6HWC - chains K and W of the 28 polymer chains in the assembly; structure by X-ray diffraction, 2.80 A resolution.

[Chain K]
Protein: Proteasome subunit beta type-5
Source organism: Saccharomyces cerevisiae (strain ATCC 204508 / S288c)
Reference sequence: P30656 (PSB5_YEAST); residues 1-212 here correspond to UniProt positions 76-287 (UniProt number = residue number + 75)
Sequence (212 residues; numbered 1 to 212; the number before each row is that of its first residue):
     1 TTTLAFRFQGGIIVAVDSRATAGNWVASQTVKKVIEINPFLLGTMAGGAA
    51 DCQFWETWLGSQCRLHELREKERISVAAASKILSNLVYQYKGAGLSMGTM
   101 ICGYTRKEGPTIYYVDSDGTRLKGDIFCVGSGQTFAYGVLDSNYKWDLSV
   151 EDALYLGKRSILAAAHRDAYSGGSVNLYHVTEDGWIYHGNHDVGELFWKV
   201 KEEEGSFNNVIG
Ion coordination: Mg2+: Ala165, Asp168, Ser171 (shared with Asp204(W) of chain W)

[Chain W]
Protein: Proteasome subunit beta type-3
Source organism: Saccharomyces cerevisiae (strain ATCC 204508 / S288c)
Notes: EC 3.4.25.1
Reference sequence: P25451 (PSB3_YEAST); residues 0-204 here correspond to UniProt positions 1-205 (UniProt number = residue number + 1)
Sequence (205 residues; each row starts with the number of its first residue; numbering starts at 0):
     0 MSDPSSINGGIVVAMTGKDCVAIACDLRLGSQSLGVSNKFEKIFHYGHVF
    50 LGITGLATDVTTLNEMFRYKTNLYKLKEERAIEPETFTQLVSSSLYERRF
   100 GPYFVGPVVAGINSKSGKPFIAGFDLIGCIDEAKDFIVSGTASDQLFGMC
   150 ESLYEPNLEPEDLFETISQALLNAADRDALSGWGAVVYIIKKDEVVKRYL
   200 KMRQD
Not modelled in the structure: 0
Swiss-Prot annotation at these positions:
  - modified residue: Ser30 (Phosphoserine)
  - cross-link: Lys69 (Glycyl lysine isopeptide (Lys-Gly) (interchain with G-Cter in ubiquitin))
Ion coordination: Mg2+ site 1: Asp177, Ser180; Mg2+ site 2: Asp204 (shared with Ala165(K), Asp168(K), Ser171(K) of chain K)

[Interface between chain K and chain W]
Pairs across the interface (45):
  Arg19(K) - Asp204(W)  salt bridge
  Asn24(K) - Ser5(W)
  Asn24(K) - Asp177(W)
  Asn24(K) - Ala178(W)  hydrogen bond (backbone-backbone)
  Asn24(K) - Leu179(W)
  Trp25(K) - Gln144(W)
  Trp25(K) - Arg176(W)
  Val26(K) - Arg176(W)  hydrogen bond (backbone-side chain)
  Val26(K) - Asp177(W)
  Val26(K) - Ala178(W)
  Ala27(K) - Arg176(W)  hydrogen bond (backbone-side chain)
  Ser28(K) - Arg176(W)
  Gln29(K) - Asp175(W)  hydrogen bond (side chain-backbone)
  Phe135(K) - Leu33(W)  hydrophobic
  Ala165(K) - Asp204(W)
  His166(K) - Trp182(W)  hydrogen bond (backbone-side chain)
  His166(K) - Gln203(W)  hydrogen bond (side chain-backbone)
  Arg167(K) - Ser32(W)
  Arg167(K) - Leu33(W)
  Arg167(K) - Gly34(W)  hydrogen bond (side chain-backbone)
  Arg167(K) - Val35(W)
  Asp168(K) - Ser32(W)
  Ala169(K) - Arg27(W)
  Ala169(K) - Ser32(W)  hydrogen bond (backbone-backbone)
  Ala169(K) - Ala178(W)
  Tyr170(K) - Ser32(W)
  Tyr170(K) - Ala178(W)  hydrophobic
  Tyr170(K) - Leu179(W)
  Ser171(K) - Asp204(W)
  Gly172(K) - Asp204(W)
  Gly173(K) - Arg202(W)  hydrogen bond (backbone-side chain)
  Gly173(K) - Asp204(W)  hydrogen bond (backbone-side chain)
  Asp192(K) - Arg202(W)  salt bridge
  Val193(K) - Asp204(W)
  Gly194(K) - Arg202(W)
  Phe197(K) - Gln203(W)
  Trp198(K) - Lys200(W)
  Trp198(K) - Met201(W)
  Trp198(K) - Gln203(W)
  Asn209(K) - Asn37(W)
  Asn209(K) - Lys38(W)  hydrogen bond (backbone-side chain)
  Val210(K) - Asn37(W)
  Val210(K) - Gln203(W)
  Ile211(K) - Lys38(W)
  Gly212(K) - Lys200(W)
Other interface residues (no listed pair), chain K (27 interface residues in all): Thr21
Other interface residues (no listed pair), chain W (22 interface residues in all): Gln31, Thr140

[Overview]
The interface between chain K and chain W involves 27 residues on one side and 22 on the other; the contacts
include 11 hydrogen bonds and 2 salt bridges. Polar contacts include Arg19(K)-Asp204(W), Asp192(K)-Arg202(W)
and Val26(K)-Arg176(W).
Chain K is Proteasome subunit beta type-5 and chain W is Proteasome subunit beta type-3, both from
Saccharomyces cerevisiae (strain ATCC 204508 / S288c); the structure, Yeast 20S proteasome beta2-G45A mutant,
was determined by X-ray diffraction (same publication as 6HTB, 6HTC, 6HTD, 6HTP, 6HTR, 6HUB and 30 further
entries).
